4DV5 - chains A and Q of the 21 polymer chains in the assembly; structure by X-ray diffraction, 3.68 A resolution.

== Chain A ==
Molecule: 16S rRNA
Source organism: Thermus thermophilus
Sequence (1522 nucleotides; numbered 0 to 1544 plus 19 insertion-coded residues; 42 numbers in that range are skipped by the numbering (no residue carries them; nothing is unmodelled there); the number before each row is that of its first residue; a row labelled like 190A-190L holds insertion residues (190A, then the next letters in order); numbering starts at 0):
     0 UUUGUUGGAG AGUUUGAUCC UGGCUCAGGG UGAACGCUGG CGGCGUGCCU AAGACAUGCA
    60 AGUCGUGCGG G
    73 CCGCGGGGUU UU
    88 ACUCCG
    95 UGGUC
   101 AGCGGCGGAC GGGUGAGUAA CGCGUGGGU
  129A G
   130 ACCUACCCGG AAGAGGGGGA CAACCCGGGG AAACUCGGGC UAAUCCCCCA UGUGGACCCG
   190 C
190A-190L CCCUUGGGGUGU
   191 GUCCAAAGGG CUUU
   216 GCCCGCUUCC GGAUGGGCCC GCGUCCCAUC AGCUAGUUGG UGGGGUAAUG GCCCACCAAG
   276 GCGACGACGG GUAGCCGGUC UGAGAGGAUG GCCGGCCACA GGGGCACUGA GACACGGGCC
   336 CCACUCCUAC GGGAGGCAGC AGUUAGGAAU CUUCCGCAAU GGGCGCAAGC CUGACGGAGC
   396 GACGCCGCUU GGAGGAAGAA GCCCUUCGGG GUGUAAACUC CUGAA
   442 CCCGGGACGA AACCCCCGAC GA
   474 GGGGACUGAC GGUACCGGG
   494 GUAAUAGCGC CGGCCAACUC CGUGCCAGCA GCCGCGGUAA UACGGAGGGC GCGAGCGUUA
   554 CCCGGAUUCA CUGGGCGUAA AGGGCGUGUA GGCGGCCUGG GGCGUCCCAU GUGAAAGACC
   614 ACGGCUCAAC CGUGGGGGAG CGUGGGAUAC GCUCAGGCUA GACGGUGGGA GAGGGUGGUG
   674 GAAUUCCCGG AGUAGCGGUG AAAUGCGCAG AUACCGGGAG GAACGCCGAU GGCGAAGGCA
   734 GCCACCUGGU CCACCCGUGA CGCUGAGGCG CGAAAGCGUG GGGAGCAAAC CGGAUUAGAU
   794 ACCCGGGUAG UCCACGCCCU AAACGAUGCG CGCUAGGUCU CUGGGUCU
   848 CCUGGGGGCC GAAGCUAACG CGUUAAGCGC GCCGCCUGGG GAGUACGGCC GCAAGGCUGA
   908 AACUCAGAGG AAUUGACGGG GGCCCGCACA AGCGGUGGAG CAUGUGGUUU AAUUCGAAGX
   968 AACGCGAAGA ACCUUACCAG GCCUUGACAU GCUAGG
 1003A G
  1004 AACCCGGGUG AAAGCCUGGG GUGCCCC
1030A-1030D GCGA
  1031 GGGGAGCCCU AGCACAGGUG CUGCAUGGCC GUCGUCAGCU CGUGCCGUGA GGUGUUGGGU
  1091 UAAGUCCCGC AACGAGCGCA ACCCCCGCCG UUAGUUGCCA GCGGUUCGGC CGGGCACUCU
  1151 AACGGGACUG CCCGCGAAA
  1171 GCGGGAGGAA GGAGGGGACG ACGUCUGGUC AGCAUGGCCC UUACGGCCUG GGCGACACAC
  1231 GUGCUACAAU GCCCACUACA AAGCGAUGCC ACCCGGCAAC GGGGAGCUAA UCGCAAAAAG
  1291 GUGGGCCCAG UUCGGAUUGG GGUCUGCAAC CCGACCCCAU GAAGCCGGAA UCGCUAGUAA
  1351 UCGCGGAUCA G
 1361A C
  1362 CAUGCCGCGG UGAAUACGUU CCCGGGCCUU GUACACACXG CCXGUXACGC CAUGGGAGCG
  1422 GGCUCUACCC GAAGUCGCCG GG
  1446 AGCCUACGGG
  1459 CAGGCGCCGA GGGUAGGGCC CGUGACUGGG GCGAAGUCGU AACAAGGUAG CUGUACCGGA
  1519 AGGUGCGGCU GGAUCCACUC CUUUCU
Not modelled in the structure: 0-4, 1534-1538
Sequence notes: engineered mutation G914 (A1537 in M26923.1); conflict C1534 (A2157 in M26923.1), A1535 (C2158 in M26923.1)
Modified residues: PSU (pseudouridine-5'-monophosphate) at position 516, 7MG (7N-methyl-8-hydroguanosine-5'-monophosphate) at position 527, M2G (N2-dimethylguanosine-5'-monophosphate) at position 966, 5MC (5-methylcytidine-5'-monophosphate) at position 967, 2MG (2N-methylguanosine-5'-monophosphate) at position 1207, 5MC (5-methylcytidine-5'-monophosphate) at position 1400, 4OC (4n,o2'-methylcytidine-5'-monophosphate) at position 1402, 5MC (5-methylcytidine-5'-monophosphate) at position 1404, 5MC (5-methylcytidine-5'-monophosphate) at position 1407, UR3 (3-methyluridine-5'-monophoshate) at position 1498, MA6 (6N-dimethyladenosine-5'-monophoshate) at position 1518, MA6 (6N-dimethyladenosine-5'-monophoshate) at position 1519, PSU (pseudouridine-5'-monophosphate) at position 1540, PSU (pseudouridine-5'-monophosphate) at position 1541
Metal / ion sites: Mg2+ site 1 near G6 (its only coordinating residue here); Mg2+ site 2: C48, G115; Mg2+ site 3 near A53 (its only coordinating residue here); Mg2+ site 4: A59, C386; Mg2+ site 5 near U98 (its only coordinating residue here); Mg2+ site 6: G107, G324, G326; Mg2+ site 7 near C110 (its only coordinating residue here); Mg2+ site 8 near G115 (its only coordinating residue here); Mg2+ site 9: G117, G289; Mg2+ site 10 near C123 (its only coordinating residue here); Mg2+ site 11: G124, U125, G236; Mg2+ site 12 near G146 (its only coordinating residue here); 107 more Mg2+ sites not listed
Small-molecule neighbours: streptomycin (SRY): U12, U14, C526, 7MG_527, C912, A913, G914, A915, C1490, G1491

== Chain Q ==
Molecule: ribosomal protein S17
Source organism: Thermus thermophilus
Reference sequence: Q5SHP7 (RS17_THET8); residues 1-105 here = UniProt positions 1-105
Sequence (105 residues; each row starts with the number of its first residue):
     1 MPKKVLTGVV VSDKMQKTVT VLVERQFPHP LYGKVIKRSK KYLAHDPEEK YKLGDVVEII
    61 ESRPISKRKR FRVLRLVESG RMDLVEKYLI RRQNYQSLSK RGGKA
Not modelled in the structure: 1, 101-105
Sequence notes: conflict Gln96 (Glu in Q5SHP7)
Metal / ion sites: Mg2+: Ser39 (shared with C280(A) of chain A)

== Chain A / chain Q interface ==
Residue-residue contacts - 90 pairs, chain A then chain Q:
  G127(A) with Pro2(Q), hydrogen bond to the sugar; Glu61(Q), hydrogen bond to the base
  G128(A) with Pro2(Q), phosphate contact; Lys3(Q), phosphate contact; Glu61(Q), sugar contact
  U129(A) with Lys3(Q), salt bridge to the phosphate
  A130(A) with Arg63(Q), salt bridge to the phosphate; Pro64(Q), base contact
  U190E(A) with Ser62(Q), base contact; Arg63(Q), hydrogen bond to the base; Arg72(Q), hydrogen bond to the base
  C234(A) with Pro64(Q), sugar contact; Arg70(Q), hydrogen bond to the phosphate
  C235(A) with Glu61(Q), base contact; Arg70(Q), salt bridge to the phosphate; Phe71(Q), sugar contact
  G236(A) with Lys4(Q), sugar contact; Lys40(Q), salt bridge to the phosphate; Tyr42(Q), hydrogen bond to the phosphate
  C237(A) with Arg25(Q), hydrogen bond to the phosphate; Lys40(Q), salt bridge to the phosphate; Tyr42(Q), phosphate contact
  G238(A) with Arg25(Q), salt bridge to the phosphate
  A246(A) with Leu98(Q), hydrogen bond to the sugar; Ser99(Q), sugar contact
  G247(A) with Gln96(Q), hydrogen bond to the base; Ser99(Q), phosphate contact; Lys100(Q), phosphate contact
  U252(A) with Lys67(Q), salt bridge to the phosphate
  U253(A) with Met15(Q), sugar contact; Lys67(Q), salt bridge to the phosphate
  G254(A) with Met15(Q), sugar contact; Gln16(Q), hydrogen bond to the sugar; Thr18(Q), hydrogen bond to the sugar; Ser66(Q), hydrogen bond to the phosphate; Lys67(Q), phosphate contact; Arg68(Q), phosphate contact; Lys69(Q), hydrogen bond to the phosphate
  G255(A) with Gln16(Q), hydrogen bond to the sugar; Lys17(Q), phosphate contact; Ile65(Q), phosphate contact; Ser66(Q), phosphate contact; Lys69(Q), salt bridge to the phosphate
  U256(A) with Lys17(Q), salt bridge to the phosphate
  U264(A) with Arg63(Q), sugar contact; Pro64(Q), hydrogen bond to the sugar
  G265(A) with Pro64(Q), sugar contact; Ile65(Q), phosphate contact; Ser66(Q), sugar contact; Lys67(Q), hydrogen bond to the sugar
  G266(A) with Ile65(Q), phosphate contact; Lys67(Q), sugar contact
  C267(A) with Lys67(Q), phosphate contact
  C272(A) with Gln16(Q), base contact
  A273(A) with Gln16(Q), sugar contact
  G275(A) with Lys14(Q), phosphate contact; Met15(Q), sugar contact
  G276(A) with Ser12(Q), hydrogen bond to the phosphate; Lys14(Q), salt bridge to the phosphate; Met15(Q), sugar contact; Thr20(Q), phosphate contact; Arg68(Q), hydrogen bond to the sugar
  C277(A) with Lys41(Q), salt bridge to the phosphate; Arg68(Q), salt bridge to the phosphate
  G278(A) with Lys41(Q), salt bridge to the phosphate; Arg92(Q), hydrogen bond to the base; Tyr95(Q), base contact; Gln96(Q), base contact
  A279(A) with Tyr95(Q), hydrogen bond to the phosphate; Leu98(Q), base contact
  C280(A) with Arg38(Q), base contact; Ser39(Q), hydrogen bond to the base; Arg91(Q), base contact
  G301(A) with Leu31(Q), phosphate contact
  C564(A) with Leu31(Q), sugar contact; Tyr32(Q), sugar contact
  U582(A) with Asn94(Q), hydrogen bond to the sugar
  A583(A) with Asn94(Q), hydrogen bond to the sugar
  G584(A) with Lys87(Q), phosphate contact
  G585(A) with Lys34(Q), hydrogen bond to the sugar; Lys37(Q), phosphate contact
  U598(A) with Pro28(Q), phosphate contact
  G635(A) with Pro2(Q), phosphate contact
  U636(A) with Pro2(Q), sugar contact
  A759(A) with Asn94(Q), base contact
  G760(A) with Asn94(Q), hydrogen bond to the base; Ser97(Q), hydrogen bond to the sugar
  C879(A) with Lys34(Q), salt bridge to the phosphate
  C896(A) with Lys100(Q), salt bridge to the phosphate
  C897(A) with Lys100(Q), phosphate contact
Other interface residues (no listed pair), chain A (50 interface residues in all): G190F, A300, C586, G597, G644, G761, G895
Other interface residues (no listed pair), chain Q (48 interface residues in all): Gln26, Phe27, Val35, Leu43, Ile90

== Overview ==
50 residues of chain A and 48 residues of chain Q are in contact, with 26 hydrogen bonds and 16 salt bridges.
Among the polar pairs are G127(A)-Glu61(Q), U190E(A)-Arg63(Q) and U190E(A)-Arg72(Q). Ligands of chain A:
streptomycin.
Chain A is 16S rRNA and chain Q is ribosomal protein S17, both from Thermus thermophilus; the structure,
Crystal structure of the Thermus thermophilus 30S ribosomal subunit with a 16S rRNA mutation, A914G, bound
..., was determined by X-ray diffraction.
